3QTM - chain A; structure by X-ray diffraction, 2.15 A resolution.

== Chain A ==
Protein: Uncharacterized protein C4B3.07
Organism: Schizosaccharomyces pombe
UniProt: Q9USJ7 (YJ27_SCHPO); residue numbers follow UniProt; this construct covers 56-393
Sequence (346 residues; numbered 48 to 393; the number before each row is that of its first residue):
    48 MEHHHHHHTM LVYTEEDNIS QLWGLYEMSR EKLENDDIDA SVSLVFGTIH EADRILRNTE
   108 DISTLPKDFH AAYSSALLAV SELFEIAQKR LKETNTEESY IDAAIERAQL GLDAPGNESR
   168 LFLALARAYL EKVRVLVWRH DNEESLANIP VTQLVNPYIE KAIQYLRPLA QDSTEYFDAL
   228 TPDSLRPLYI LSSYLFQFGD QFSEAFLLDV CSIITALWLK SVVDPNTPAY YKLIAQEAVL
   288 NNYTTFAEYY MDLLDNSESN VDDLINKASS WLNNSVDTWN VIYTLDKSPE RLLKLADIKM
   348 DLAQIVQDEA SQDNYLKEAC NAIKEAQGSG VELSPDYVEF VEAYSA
Unresolved in the structure: 48-58, 304-307, 392-393
Modified residues: Mse-48, Mse-57 (selenomethionine); Mse-75, Mse-298, Mse-347 (selenomethionine; parent Met); Cys-258 (s,s-(2-hydroxyethyl)thiocysteine; CME)
Sequence notes: expression tag (48-55)
From the paper describing this entry:
  - binding site for sulfate ion: Arg-101, Arg-104, Asn-105
  - conformationally variable residues (order/disorder transition): Asn-303 to Val-308

== Summary ==
From the paper: a binding site for sulfate ion at Arg-101, Arg-104 and Asn-105; conformational variability at
Asn-303.
Chain A is Uncharacterized protein C4B3.07 (Schizosaccharomyces pombe); the structure, Structure of S. pombe
nuclear import adaptor Nro1 (Space group P21), was determined by X-ray diffraction (same publication as 3QTN).
